Entry 7K0C (electron microscopy, 3.30 A resolution); this record covers chains A and D of the 12 polymer chains in the assembly.

== Chain A ==
Molecule: Immunoglobulin heavy constant mu
Source organism: Homo sapiens
UniProt: P01871 (IGHM_HUMAN); residues 226-576 here correspond to UniProt positions 103-453 (UniProt number = residue number - 123)
Amino-acid sequence (369 residues; row label = number of the first residue in the row):
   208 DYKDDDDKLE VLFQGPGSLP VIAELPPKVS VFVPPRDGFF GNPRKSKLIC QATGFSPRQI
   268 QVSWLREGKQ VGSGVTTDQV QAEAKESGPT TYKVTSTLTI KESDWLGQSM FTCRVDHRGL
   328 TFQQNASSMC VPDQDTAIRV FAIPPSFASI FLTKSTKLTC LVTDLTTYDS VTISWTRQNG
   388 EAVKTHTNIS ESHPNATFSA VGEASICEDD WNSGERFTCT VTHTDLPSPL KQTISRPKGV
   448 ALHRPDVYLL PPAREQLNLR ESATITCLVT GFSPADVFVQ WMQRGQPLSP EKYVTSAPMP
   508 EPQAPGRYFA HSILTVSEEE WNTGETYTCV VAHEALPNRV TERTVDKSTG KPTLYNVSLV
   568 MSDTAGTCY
Disordered / not traced: 208-344, 572-576
Sequence notes: expression tag (208-225)
Disulfide bonds: Cys367-Cys426, Cys474-Cys536
UniProt features mapped onto this chain:
  - glycosylation (N-linked (GlcNAc...) asparagine): Asn332 (complex), Asn395, Asn402

== Chain D ==
Molecule: Immunoglobulin J chain
Source organism: Homo sapiens
UniProt: P01591 (IGJ_HUMAN); residues 1-137 here correspond to UniProt positions 23-159 (UniProt number = residue number + 22)
Amino-acid sequence (137 residues; row label = number of the first residue in the row):
     1 QEDERIVLVD NKCKCARITS RIIRSSEDPN EDIVERNIRI IVPLNNRENI SDPTSPLRTR
    61 FVYHLSDLCK KCDPTEVELD NQIVTATQSN ICDEDSATET CYTYDRNKCY TAVVPLVYGG
   121 ETKMVETALT PDACYPD
Disordered / not traced: 1-3, 71-98, 120-121
Disulfide bonds: Cys13-Cys101, Cys109-Cys134
Covalently attached groups: N-acetylglucosamine (NAG) linked to Asn49
UniProt features mapped onto this chain:
  - modified residue: Gln1 (Pyrrolidone carboxylic acid)
  - glycosylation: Asn49 (N-linked (GlcNAc...) (complex) asparagine)
Reported in the primary citation:
  - conformationally variable residues (order/disorder transition): Lys71 to Thr98

== How chain A and chain D interact ==
Residue-residue contacts (48):
  Ser356(A) - Tyr118(D)  hydrogen bond
  Phe358(A) - Glu126(D)
  Leu359(A) - Leu116(D)  hydrophobic
  Arg451(A) - Pro131(D)
  Arg451(A) - Asp132(D)  salt bridge
  Arg451(A) - Tyr135(D)
  Gln487(A) - Pro115(D)  hydrogen bond (side chain-backbone)
  Gln487(A) - Leu116(D)
  Gln487(A) - Val117(D)
  Met489(A) - Val114(D)  hydrophobic
  Met489(A) - Pro115(D)
  Pro494(A) - Val117(D)  hydrophobic
  Ala542(A) - Tyr135(D)  hydrogen bond (backbone-side chain)
  Leu543(A) - Tyr135(D)
  Pro544(A) - Cys134(D)
  Pro544(A) - Tyr135(D)  hydrophobic
  Asn545(A) - Glu126(D)  hydrogen bond
  Asn545(A) - Thr127(D)  hydrogen bond (side chain-backbone)
  Asn545(A) - Ala128(D)
  Val547(A) - Glu126(D)
  Val547(A) - Thr127(D)  hydrogen bond (backbone-side chain)
  Val547(A) - Ala128(D)  hydrogen bond (backbone-backbone)
  Thr548(A) - Ala128(D)
  Thr548(A) - Pro131(D)
  Glu549(A) - Pro53(D)
  Glu549(A) - Thr127(D)
  Thr551(A) - Arg47(D)
  Thr551(A) - Pro53(D)
  Thr556(A) - Arg47(D)
  Thr556(A) - Leu57(D)
  Tyr562(A) - Leu44(D)  hydrophobic
  Asn563(A) - Thr59(D)
  Val564(A) - Thr59(D)
  Val564(A) - Phe61(D)  hydrophobic
  Ser565(A) - Thr59(D)  hydrogen bond (backbone-backbone)
  Ser565(A) - Arg60(D)  hydrogen bond (side chain-backbone)
  Leu566(A) - Phe61(D)
  Val567(A) - Arg60(D)
  Val567(A) - Phe61(D)  hydrogen bond (backbone-backbone)
  Val567(A) - Val62(D)
  Val567(A) - Tyr63(D)  hydrogen bond (backbone-backbone)
  Met568(A) - Ile38(D)  hydrophobic
  Met568(A) - Tyr63(D)
  Ser569(A) - Tyr63(D)  hydrogen bond (backbone-backbone)
  Ser569(A) - Leu65(D)  hydrogen bond (backbone-backbone)
  Asp570(A) - Leu65(D)
  Thr571(A) - Arg36(D)  hydrogen bond (backbone-side chain)
  Thr571(A) - Ile38(D)
Interface residues without a listed pair, chain A (33 interface residues in all): Ser353, Phe485, Gly492, Thr533, Thr535, Arg550, Ser555
Interface residues without a listed pair, chain D (31 interface residues in all): Ile40, Thr54, His64, Ser66, Val125, Leu129, Pro136
From the paper, about this interface:
  - specific contacts: Arg451(A)-Asp132(D) (salt bridge), Pro544(A)-Tyr135(D)
  - interface residues, chain A: Leu359(A), Phe485(A), Val547(A)
  - interface residues, chain D: Val114(D), Leu116(D), Tyr118(D), Val125(D)

== Summary ==
Chain A and chain D form an interface of 33 and 31 residues respectively; the contacts include 14 hydrogen
bonds and 1 salt bridge. Polar contacts include Arg451(A)-Asp132(D), Ser356(A)-Tyr118(D) and
Gln487(A)-Pro115(D). The authors report a salt bridge between Arg451(A) and Asp132(D); a contact between
Pro544(A) and Tyr135(D). The paper reports interface residues Leu359(A), Phe485(A) and Val114(D) among others;
conformational variability at Lys71(D).
Here chain A is Immunoglobulin heavy constant mu and chain D is Immunoglobulin J chain, both from Homo
sapiens. Entry 7K0C (Structure of Secretory IgM Core) was determined by electron microscopy.
